PDB entry 7XFI | electron microscopy, 2.90 A resolution | chains E and J of the 10 polymer chains in the assembly

# Chain E
Name: Histone H3.2
Organism: Xenopus laevis
Reference sequence: P84233 (H32_XENLA); residues 0-135 here correspond to UniProt positions 1-136 (UniProt number = residue number + 1)
Chain sequence (136 residues; numbered 0 to 135; the number before each row is that of its first residue; numbering starts at 0):
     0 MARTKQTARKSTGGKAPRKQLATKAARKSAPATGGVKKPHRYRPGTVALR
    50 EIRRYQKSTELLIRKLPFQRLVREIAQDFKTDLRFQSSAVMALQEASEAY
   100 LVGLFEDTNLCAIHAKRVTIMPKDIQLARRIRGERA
Disordered / not traced: 0-38, 134-135
Curated features (UniProtKB/Swiss-Prot):
  - modified residue: Arg2 (Asymmetric dimethylarginine), Thr3 (Phosphothreonine), Lys4 (Allysine), Gln5 (5-glutamyl dopamine), Thr6 (Phosphothreonine), Arg8 (Citrulline), Lys9 (N6,N6,N6-trimethyllysine), Ser10 (ADP-ribosylserine), Thr11 (Phosphothreonine), Lys14 (N6-(2-hydroxyisobutyryl)lysine), Arg17 (Asymmetric dimethylarginine), Lys18 (N6-(2-hydroxyisobutyryl)lysine), Lys23 (N6-(2-hydroxyisobutyryl)lysine), Arg26 (Citrulline), Lys27 (N6,N6,N6-trimethyllysine), Ser28 (ADP-ribosylserine), Lys36 (N6,N6,N6-trimethyllysine), Lys37 (N6-methyllysine), Tyr41 (Phosphotyrosine), Lys56 (N6,N6,N6-trimethyllysine) and 8 more in UniProt
  - lipidation: Cys110 (S-palmitoyl cysteine)

# Chain J
Molecule: 152-nt DNA strand
Organism: Xenopus laevis
Sequence (152 nucleotides; numbered -74 to 77; the number before each row is that of its first residue; numbers below 1 keep their minus sign (DC-74 is residue -74)):
   -74 CCTGGAGAATCCCGGTGCCGAGGCCGCTCAATTGGTCGTAGACAGCTCTA
   -24 GCACCGCTTAAACGCACGTACGCGCTGTCCCCCGCGTTTTAACCGCCAAG
    26 GGGATTACTCCCTAGTCTCCAGGCCCGTGTCAGATATATACATCCTGTGC
    76 AT
Disordered / not traced: -74 to -73, 64-77

# Chain E / chain J interface
Pairs across the interface (15):
  Arg63(E) with DA-14(J), phosphate contact; DA-13(J), salt bridge to the phosphate
  Arg72(E) with DC-23(J), salt bridge to the phosphate
  Arg83(E) with DG-24(J), phosphate contact; DC-23(J), sugar contact
  Phe84(E) with DG-24(J), sugar contact; DC-23(J), hydrogen bond to the phosphate
  Gln85(E) with DG-24(J), phosphate contact
  Ser86(E) with DG-24(J), phosphate contact
  Arg116(E) with DG-3(J), phosphate contact
  Val117(E) with DG-3(J), hydrogen bond to the phosphate
  Thr118(E) with DC-4(J), phosphate contact; DG-3(J), hydrogen bond to the phosphate
  Met120(E) with DG-3(J), phosphate contact; DC-2(J), phosphate contact
Other interface residues (no listed pair), chain E (13 interface residues in all): Arg40, Pro43, Leu82
Other interface residues (no listed pair), chain J (9 interface residues in all): DC-8, DA-5

# Overview
13 residues of chain E and 9 residues of chain J are in contact; the contacts include 3 hydrogen bonds and 2
salt bridges. Polar contacts include Phe84(E)-DC-23(J), Val117(E)-DG-3(J) and Thr118(E)-DG-3(J).
Here chain E is Histone H3.2 and chain J is a 152-nt DNA strand, both from Xenopus laevis. Entry 7XFI
(Structure of nucleosome-DI complex (-50I, Apo state)) was determined by electron microscopy, deposited
together with 7XFC, 7XFH, 7XFJ, 7XFL, 7XFM and 7XFN.
